5V9P - chains A and B; structure by X-ray diffraction, 3.00 A resolution.

# Chain A
Name: Lysine-specific demethylase 5A
Source organism: Homo sapiens
Notes: EC 1.14.11.-
Reference sequence: P29375 (KDM5A_HUMAN); residues 12-797 here = UniProt positions 12-797
Amino-acid sequence (790 residues; each row starts with the number of its first residue):
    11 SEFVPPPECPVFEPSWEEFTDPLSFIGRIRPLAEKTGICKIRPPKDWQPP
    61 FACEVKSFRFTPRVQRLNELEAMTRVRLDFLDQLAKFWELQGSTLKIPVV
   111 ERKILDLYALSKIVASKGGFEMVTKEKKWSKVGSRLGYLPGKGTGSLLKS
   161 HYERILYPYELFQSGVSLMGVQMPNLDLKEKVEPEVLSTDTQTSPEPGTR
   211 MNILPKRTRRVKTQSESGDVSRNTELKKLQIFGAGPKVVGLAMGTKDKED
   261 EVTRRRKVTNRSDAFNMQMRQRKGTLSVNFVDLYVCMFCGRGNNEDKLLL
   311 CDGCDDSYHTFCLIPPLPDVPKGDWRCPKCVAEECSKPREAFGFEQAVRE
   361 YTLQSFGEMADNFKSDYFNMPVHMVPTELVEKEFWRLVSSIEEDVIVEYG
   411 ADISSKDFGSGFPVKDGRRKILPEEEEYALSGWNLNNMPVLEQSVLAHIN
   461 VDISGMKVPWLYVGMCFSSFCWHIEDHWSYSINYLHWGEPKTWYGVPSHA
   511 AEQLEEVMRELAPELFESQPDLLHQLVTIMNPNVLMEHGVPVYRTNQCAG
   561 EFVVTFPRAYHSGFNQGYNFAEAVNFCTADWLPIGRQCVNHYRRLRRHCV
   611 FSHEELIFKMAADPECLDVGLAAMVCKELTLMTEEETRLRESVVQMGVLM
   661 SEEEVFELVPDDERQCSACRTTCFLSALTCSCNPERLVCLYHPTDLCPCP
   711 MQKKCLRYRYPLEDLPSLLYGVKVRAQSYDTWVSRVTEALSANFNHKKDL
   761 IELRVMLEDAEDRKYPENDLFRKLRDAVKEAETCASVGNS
Unresolved in the structure: 11, 184-360, 745-764, 786-800
Differences from the reference sequence: expression tag (11, 798-800)
Ion coordination: Ni2+: H483, E485, H571 (together with 90S); Zn2+ site 1: C676, C679, C699; Zn2+ site 2: C692, C709
Ligand contacts: 90S ([(3S)-3-(4-bromo-1H-pyrazol-1-yl)pyrrolidin-1-yl][3-(propan-2-yl)-1H-pyrazol-5-yl]methanone): Y409, A411, W470, Y472, S479, F480, H483, E485, S491, N493, K501, W503, H571, A583, V584, N585
UniProt features mapped onto this chain:
  - zinc finger: L293 to E343 (PHD-type 1), C676 to L728 (C5HC2)
  - motif: G419 to P423 (GSGFP motif)
  - binding site (2-oxoglutarate): Y409, S491, N493, K501
  - binding site (Fe cation): H483, E485, H571
  - modified residue: S204 (Phosphoserine)
  - cross-link: K191 (Glycyl lysine isopeptide (Lys-Gly) (interchain with G-Cter in SUMO2))

# Chain B
Name: Lysine-specific demethylase 5A
Source organism: Homo sapiens
Notes: fragment: Internal region with unknown reference frame
Amino-acid sequence (10 residues; each row starts with the number of its first residue; X marks 10 residues of unknown identity (built as UNK)):
   219 XXXXXXXXXX

# Chain A / chain B interface
Chain A side of the interface, 4 residues: S156, L157, K159, S160

# In short
Chain A and chain B make no direct contact in this assembly. Ligands of chain A: compound 90S. H483(A),
E485(A) and H571(A) form the Ni2+ site. From UniProt: 4 residues binding 2-oxoglutarate and 3 Fe
cation-binding residues on chain A.
Here chain A is Lysine-specific demethylase 5A and chain B is Lysine-specific demethylase 5A, both from Homo
sapiens. Entry 5V9P (Crystal structure of pyrrolidine amide inhibitor
[(3S)-3-(4-bromo-1H-pyrazol-1-yl)pyrrolidin-1-yl][3-(propan-2-yl)-1H-pyrazol-5-yl]methanone (compound 35) in
complex with KDM5A) was determined by X-ray diffraction (same publication as 5V9T).
